PDB entry 9J6X | electron microscopy, 2.40 A resolution | chains A and B of the 3 polymer chains in the assembly

== Chain A (and B) ==
Protein: Isoamylase 1, chloroplastic
Source organism: Oryza sativa Japonica Group
Notes: EC 3.2.1.68; chain B of this document is another copy of the same molecule, construct and numbering; everything in this record applies to it too
UniProtKB: D0TZF0 (ISOA1_ORYSJ); residue numbers follow UniProt; this construct covers 55-803
Chain sequence (777 residues; each row starts with the number of its first residue):
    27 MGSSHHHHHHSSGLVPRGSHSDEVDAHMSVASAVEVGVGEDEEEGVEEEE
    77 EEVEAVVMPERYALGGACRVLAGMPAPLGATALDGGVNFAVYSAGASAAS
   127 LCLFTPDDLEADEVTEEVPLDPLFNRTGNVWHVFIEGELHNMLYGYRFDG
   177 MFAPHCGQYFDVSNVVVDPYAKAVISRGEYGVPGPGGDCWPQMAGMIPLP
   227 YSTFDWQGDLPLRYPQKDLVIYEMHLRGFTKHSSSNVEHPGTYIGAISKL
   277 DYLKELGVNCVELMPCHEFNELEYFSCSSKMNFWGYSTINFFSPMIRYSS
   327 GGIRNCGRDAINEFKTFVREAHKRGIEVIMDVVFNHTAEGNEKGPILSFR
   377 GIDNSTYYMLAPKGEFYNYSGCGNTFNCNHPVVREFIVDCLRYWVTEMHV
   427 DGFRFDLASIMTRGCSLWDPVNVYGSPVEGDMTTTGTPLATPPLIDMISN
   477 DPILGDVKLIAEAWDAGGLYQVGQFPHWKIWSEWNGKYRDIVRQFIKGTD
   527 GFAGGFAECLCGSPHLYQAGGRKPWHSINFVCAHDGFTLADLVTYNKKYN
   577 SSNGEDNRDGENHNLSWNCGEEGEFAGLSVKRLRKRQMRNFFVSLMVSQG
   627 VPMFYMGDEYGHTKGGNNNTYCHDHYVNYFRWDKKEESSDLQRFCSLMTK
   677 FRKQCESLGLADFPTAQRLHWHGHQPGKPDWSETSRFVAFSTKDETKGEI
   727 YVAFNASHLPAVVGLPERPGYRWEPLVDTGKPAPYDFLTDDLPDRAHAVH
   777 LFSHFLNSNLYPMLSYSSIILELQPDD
Unresolved in the structure: 27-85, 450-458 (chain B: 27-85, 451-458)
Construct notes: initiating methionine (27); expression tag (28-54)
Curated features (UniProtKB/Swiss-Prot):
  - active site: D432 (Nucleophile), E488 (Proton donor)
  - site: D561 (Transition state stabilizer)

== Interface between chain A and chain B ==
Pairs across the interface (23; chain A residue first):
  R608(A) - N783(B)
  P736(A) - V738(B)  hydrophobic
  P736(A) - L786(B)  hydrophobic
  V738(A) - V738(B)  hydrophobic
  G756(A) - H780(B)
  Y761(A) - H773(B)  hydrogen bond
  D770(A) - H773(B)
  H773(A) - Y761(B)  hydrogen bond
  H773(A) - D770(B)  salt bridge
  H773(A) - H773(B)  hydrogen bond
  A774(A) - L777(B)  hydrophobic
  L777(A) - A774(B)  hydrophobic
  L777(A) - L777(B)  hydrophobic
  H780(A) - G756(B)
  H780(A) - P758(B)
  H780(A) - L790(B)
  F781(A) - P788(B)  hydrophobic
  F781(A) - L790(B)  hydrophobic
  N783(A) - R608(B)
  P788(A) - F781(B)  hydrophobic
  P788(A) - P788(B)  hydrophobic
  L790(A) - H780(B)
  L790(A) - F781(B)  hydrophobic
Interface residues without a listed pair, chain A (23 interface residues in all): D754, K757, P758, H776, F778, S779, S784, L786, M789
Interface residues without a listed pair, chain B (21 interface residues in all): P736, K757, H776, F778, S784, M789

== In short ==
The interface between chain A and chain B involves 23 residues on one side and 21 on the other, with 3
hydrogen bonds and 1 salt bridge. Among the polar pairs are H773(A)-D770(B), Y761(A)-H773(B) and
H773(A)-H773(B).
Both chains are Isoamylase 1, chloroplastic (Oryza sativa Japonica Group). Entry 9J6X (Cryo-EM structure of
the rice isoamylase ISA1-ISA2 heterocomplex) was determined by electron microscopy, deposited together with
9J60 and 9LFN.
